3FNM - chains A and B; structure by X-ray diffraction, 1.70 A resolution.

Chain A:
Protein: Gamma-glutamyltranspeptidase (Ggt) Large subunit
Organism: Helicobacter pylori
Notes: EC 2.3.2.2
Reference sequence: O25743 (O25743_HELPY); numbering as in UniProt (aligned over 25-379)
Chain sequence (377 residues; row label = number of the first residue in the row):
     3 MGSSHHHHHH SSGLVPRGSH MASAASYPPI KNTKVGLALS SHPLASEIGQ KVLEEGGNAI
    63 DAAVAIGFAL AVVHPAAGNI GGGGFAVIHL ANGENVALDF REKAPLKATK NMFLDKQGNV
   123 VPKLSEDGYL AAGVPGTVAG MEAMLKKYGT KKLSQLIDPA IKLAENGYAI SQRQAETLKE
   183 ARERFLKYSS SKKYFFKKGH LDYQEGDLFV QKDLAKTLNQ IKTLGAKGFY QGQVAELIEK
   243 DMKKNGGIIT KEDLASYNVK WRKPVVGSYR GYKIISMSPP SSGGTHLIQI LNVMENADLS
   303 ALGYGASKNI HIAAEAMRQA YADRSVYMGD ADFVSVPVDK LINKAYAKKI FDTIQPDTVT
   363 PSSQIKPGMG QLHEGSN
Not modelled in the structure: 3-30, 373-379
Construct notes: expression tag (3-24)
Reported in the primary citation:
  - mutagenesis - R175L (7-fold): decreased catalytic activity (catalytic activity)
  - mutagenesis - R175L: unchanged catalytic activity (enzyme maturation)

Chain B:
Protein: Gamma-glutamyltranspeptidase (Ggt) Small subunit
Organism: Helicobacter pylori
Notes: EC 2.3.2.2
Reference sequence: O25743 (O25743_HELPY); residue numbers follow UniProt; this construct covers 380-567
Chain sequence (188 residues; row label = number of the first residue in the row):
   380 TTHYSVADRW GNAVSVTYTI NASYGSAASI DGAGFLLNNE MDDFSIKPGN PNLYGLVGGD
   440 ANAIEANKRP LSSMSPTIVL KNNKVFLVVG SPGGSRIITT VLQVISNVID YNMNISEAVS
   500 APRFHMQWLP DELRIEKFGM PADVKDNLTK MGYQIVTKPV MGDVNAIQVL PKTKGSVFYG
   560 STDPRKEF
Small-molecule neighbours: acivicin (AVN; (2S)-amino[(5S)-3-chloro-4,5-dihydroisoxazol-5-yl]acetic acid): Thr380, Thr398, Asn400, Glu419, Asp422, Tyr433, Ser451, Ser452, Met453, Pro471, Gly472, Gly473, Ile476
Reported in the primary citation:
  - binding site for acivicin: Thr380, Gly472, Gly473
  - catalytic residues: Thr380, Gly472, Gly473
  - contacts within the chain: Thr380-Asn400 (backbone contact), Thr380-Thr398 (hydrogen bond), Leu432-Arg475 (water-mediated contact), Tyr433-Arg475 (water-mediated contact), Asp562-Arg564, Arg502-Asp562, Glu515-Arg564 (salt bridge), Arg475-Glu566 (salt bridge), Gly541-Glu566 (backbone contact)
  - conformationally variable residues (order/disorder transition): Lys565, Glu566, Phe567
  - mutagenesis - R475L (>80-fold), F567A (12-fold): decreased catalytic activity (enzymatic activity)
  - mutagenesis - R475L, F567A: unchanged catalytic activity (autoprocessing)
  - mutagenesis - E515Q: abolished catalytic activity (processing)
  - mutagenesis - R502L: abolished catalytic activity (maturation)
  - mutagenesis - R502L: unchanged stability
  - mutagenesis - R502L (>80-fold), R513L (20-fold), E515Q (>200-fold): decreased catalytic activity on Vmax
  - mutagenesis - R513L (5-fold): decreased catalytic activity (processing rate)
  - mutagenesis - F567* (12-fold): decreased catalytic activity

Chain A / chain B interface:
Contacting residue pairs - 333 pairs, chain A then chain B:
  Pro31(A) - Ser495(B)
  Pro31(A) - Gly559(B)
  Ile32(A) - Phe557(B)
  Ile32(A) - Tyr558(B)
  Ile32(A) - Gly559(B)  hydrogen bond (backbone-backbone)
  Lys33(A) - Val556(B)
  Lys33(A) - Phe557(B)
  Asn34(A) - Val556(B)
  Asn34(A) - Phe557(B)  hydrogen bond (backbone-backbone)
  Thr35(A) - Ser555(B)
  Lys36(A) - Arg388(B)
  Val37(A) - Ala386(B)
  Val37(A) - Asp387(B)
  Val37(A) - Arg388(B)
  Gly38(A) - Ala386(B)
  Gly38(A) - Phe557(B)
  Leu39(A) - Ser384(B)
  Leu39(A) - Val385(B)
  Leu39(A) - Ala386(B)  hydrogen bond (backbone-backbone)
  Leu39(A) - Ile546(B)
  Leu39(A) - Phe557(B)
  Leu39(A) - Tyr558(B)
  Leu39(A) - Gly559(B)
  Ala40(A) - Ser384(B)
  Leu41(A) - Tyr383(B)
  Leu41(A) - Ser384(B)  hydrogen bond (backbone-backbone)
  Leu41(A) - Asn544(B)
  Leu41(A) - Ala545(B)
  Leu41(A) - Gly559(B)
  Leu41(A) - Ser560(B)
  Ser42(A) - Tyr383(B)
  Ser42(A) - Asn544(B)
  Ser42(A) - Thr561(B)
  Ser43(A) - Thr381(B)
  Ser43(A) - Asp542(B)  hydrogen bond
  Ser43(A) - Asn544(B)  hydrogen bond
  Leu55(A) - Asp387(B)
  Gly58(A) - Trp389(B)
  Gly59(A) - Trp389(B)
  Asn60(A) - Asp387(B)
  Asn60(A) - Trp389(B)
  Ala61(A) - Val385(B)
  Ala61(A) - Asp387(B)  hydrogen bond (backbone-side chain)
  Ala61(A) - Asn391(B)
  Ala61(A) - Val393(B)  hydrophobic
  Ile62(A) - Val393(B)  hydrophobic
  Ala64(A) - Val385(B)  hydrophobic
  Ala65(A) - Tyr383(B)  hydrogen bond (backbone-side chain)
  Ala65(A) - Val393(B)  hydrophobic
  Ile68(A) - Tyr383(B)  hydrophobic
  Gly69(A) - Tyr383(B)  hydrogen bond (backbone-side chain)
  Gly69(A) - Tyr397(B)  hydrogen bond (backbone-side chain)
  Leu72(A) - Tyr383(B)  hydrophobic
  Leu72(A) - Tyr397(B)
  Ala73(A) - Tyr397(B)
  His76(A) - Thr381(B)
  His76(A) - Phe567(B)
  Pro77(A) - Ile399(B)
  Pro77(A) - Tyr403(B)
  Pro77(A) - Leu415(B)
  Ala78(A) - Ile399(B)
  Ala78(A) - Ala401(B)
  Ala78(A) - Ser402(B)
  Ala78(A) - Tyr403(B)  hydrogen bond (backbone-backbone)
  Ala79(A) - Thr380(B)
  Ala79(A) - Thr381(B)
  Ala79(A) - Thr398(B)
  Ala79(A) - Ile399(B)
  Gly80(A) - Tyr397(B)
  Asn81(A) - Tyr397(B)  hydrogen bond (backbone-side chain)
  Asn81(A) - Thr398(B)  hydrogen bond (side chain-backbone)
  Asn81(A) - Ile399(B)
  Ile82(A) - Phe414(B)  hydrophobic
  Gly83(A) - Ile399(B)
  Gly83(A) - Phe414(B)
  Gly83(A) - Leu415(B)
  Gly83(A) - Asn417(B)  hydrogen bond (backbone-side chain)
  Gly84(A) - Thr398(B)
  Gly84(A) - Ile399(B)
  Gly84(A) - Asn417(B)
  Gly85(A) - Tyr397(B)
  Gly85(A) - Thr398(B)  hydrogen bond (backbone-backbone)
  Gly86(A) - Thr396(B)
  Gly86(A) - Tyr397(B)
  Gly86(A) - Met453(B)
  Phe87(A) - Ser394(B)
  Phe87(A) - Val395(B)
  Phe87(A) - Thr396(B)  hydrogen bond (backbone-backbone)
  Phe87(A) - Ser451(B)
  Phe87(A) - Met453(B)  hydrophobic
  Phe87(A) - Pro455(B)  hydrophobic
  Ala88(A) - Ser394(B)
  Val89(A) - Val393(B)
  Val89(A) - Ser394(B)  hydrogen bond (backbone-backbone)
  Val89(A) - Pro455(B)
  Val89(A) - Ile457(B)
  Ile90(A) - Ala392(B)
  Ile90(A) - Val393(B)  hydrophobic
  Ile90(A) - Ile457(B)
  His91(A) - Gly390(B)
  His91(A) - Asn391(B)
  His91(A) - Ala392(B)  hydrogen bond (backbone-backbone)
  His91(A) - Ile457(B)
  His91(A) - Leu459(B)
  His91(A) - Asn462(B)
  His91(A) - Val464(B)
  Leu92(A) - Asn391(B)
  Ala93(A) - Trp389(B)
  Ala93(A) - Gly390(B)
  Ala93(A) - Asn391(B)  hydrogen bond (backbone-side chain)
  Asn97(A) - Leu459(B)
  Asp101(A) - Arg448(B)  salt bridge
  Phe102(A) - Tyr397(B)  hydrophobic
  Arg103(A) - Glu419(B)  salt bridge
  Arg103(A) - Asp422(B)  salt bridge
  Arg103(A) - Arg448(B)  hydrogen bond (backbone-side chain)
  Arg103(A) - Pro449(B)  hydrogen bond (side chain-backbone)
  Arg103(A) - Leu450(B)  hydrogen bond (side chain-backbone)
  Arg103(A) - Ser451(B)
  Arg103(A) - Met453(B)
  Glu104(A) - Asn417(B)  hydrogen bond
  Glu104(A) - Glu419(B)
  Glu104(A) - Arg448(B)
  Glu104(A) - Pro449(B)
  Lys105(A) - Asn446(B)
  Lys105(A) - Lys447(B)
  Lys105(A) - Arg448(B)
  Ala106(A) - Glu444(B)
  Ala106(A) - Asn446(B)  hydrogen bond (backbone-backbone)
  Ala106(A) - Lys447(B)  hydrogen bond (backbone-backbone)
  Pro107(A) - Ala445(B)
  Pro107(A) - Asn446(B)
  Leu108(A) - Ala445(B)
  Leu108(A) - Asn446(B)
  Ala110(A) - Ala445(B)
  Thr111(A) - Ile443(B)
  Lys112(A) - Ile443(B)
  Met114(A) - Met420(B)  hydrophobic
  Phe115(A) - Met420(B)  hydrophobic
  Phe115(A) - Ile425(B)  hydrophobic
  Phe115(A) - Ile443(B)  hydrophobic
  Leu116(A) - Ile425(B)
  Leu116(A) - Lys426(B)
  Gly120(A) - Lys426(B)  hydrogen bond (backbone-side chain)
  Asn121(A) - Lys426(B)  hydrogen bond
  Val122(A) - Ile425(B)  hydrophobic
  Val122(A) - Asn429(B)
  Ser127(A) - Asn418(B)
  Ser127(A) - Asp421(B)  hydrogen bond
  Ser127(A) - Ile425(B)
  Glu128(A) - Ser405(B)
  Glu128(A) - Asn418(B)  hydrogen bond (backbone-side chain)
  Glu128(A) - Leu432(B)
  Asp129(A) - Ser405(B)
  Gly130(A) - Ser405(B)  hydrogen bond (backbone-backbone)
  Gly130(A) - Ala407(B)
  Tyr131(A) - Ala407(B)  hydrophobic
  Tyr131(A) - Ser408(B)  hydrogen bond (side chain-backbone)
  Tyr131(A) - Leu416(B)  hydrophobic
  Leu132(A) - Met420(B)
  Ala133(A) - Asn417(B)
  Ala133(A) - Asn418(B)
  Ala133(A) - Glu419(B)  hydrogen bond (backbone-backbone)
  Ala133(A) - Met420(B)  hydrogen bond (backbone-backbone)
  Ala134(A) - Asn417(B)
  Ala134(A) - Met420(B)
  Gly135(A) - Asn417(B)  hydrogen bond (backbone-side chain)
  Gly135(A) - Met420(B)
  Thr139(A) - Tyr397(B)
  Met143(A) - Tyr383(B)
  Arg175(A) - Lys565(B)  hydrogen bond (side chain-backbone)
  Arg175(A) - Glu566(B)  hydrogen bond (side chain-backbone)
  Gln176(A) - Tyr403(B)
  Thr179(A) - Tyr403(B)  hydrogen bond
  Thr179(A) - Phe567(B)
  Leu180(A) - Tyr403(B)
  Ala183(A) - Tyr403(B)  hydrophobic
  Arg186(A) - Ser402(B)  hydrogen bond (side chain-backbone)
  Arg186(A) - Gly404(B)  hydrogen bond (side chain-backbone)
  Arg186(A) - Ser405(B)
  Arg186(A) - Ala406(B)
  Arg186(A) - Asn418(B)
  Phe187(A) - Tyr403(B)  hydrophobic
  Phe187(A) - Ala406(B)
  Tyr190(A) - Ser405(B)
  Tyr190(A) - Ala406(B)
  Tyr190(A) - Ala407(B)  hydrophobic
  Ser192(A) - Ser408(B)  hydrogen bond (side chain-backbone)
  Ser192(A) - Asp410(B)
  Ser193(A) - Ala406(B)  hydrogen bond (side chain-backbone)
  Ser193(A) - Ala407(B)
  Ser193(A) - Ser408(B)  hydrogen bond
  Ser193(A) - Leu415(B)
  Lys195(A) - Asp410(B)  salt bridge
  Tyr196(A) - Ser408(B)
  Tyr196(A) - Ile409(B)
  Tyr196(A) - Asp410(B)
  Tyr196(A) - Gly411(B)  hydrogen bond (side chain-backbone)
  Tyr196(A) - Ala412(B)  hydrogen bond (side chain-backbone)
  Tyr196(A) - Gly413(B)  hydrogen bond (side chain-backbone)
  Phe197(A) - Ser408(B)
  Phe197(A) - Leu415(B)  hydrophobic
  Asp215(A) - Gly411(B)
  Asp215(A) - Ala412(B)
  Asp215(A) - Gly413(B)
  Leu216(A) - Ala412(B)
  Leu216(A) - Gly413(B)
  Thr219(A) - Ala412(B)  hydrogen bond (side chain-backbone)
  Phe231(A) - Phe414(B)  hydrophobic
  Leu239(A) - Ile409(B)
  Leu239(A) - Asp410(B)
  Leu239(A) - Gly411(B)
  Ile240(A) - Ile409(B)  hydrophobic
  Ile240(A) - Phe414(B)  hydrophobic
  Asp243(A) - Ser408(B)
  Asp243(A) - Ile409(B)
  Asp243(A) - Asp410(B)  hydrogen bond (side chain-backbone)
  Met244(A) - Leu416(B)  hydrophobic
  Tyr259(A) - Arg448(B)  hydrogen bond
  Asn260(A) - Arg448(B)  hydrogen bond (backbone-side chain)
  Lys262(A) - Arg448(B)
  Arg264(A) - Arg448(B)
  Tyr271(A) - Ile488(B)  hydrophobic
  Tyr271(A) - Asp489(B)  hydrogen bond
  Arg272(A) - Asp489(B)  salt bridge
  Tyr274(A) - Val458(B)  hydrophobic
  Tyr274(A) - Leu459(B)
  Tyr274(A) - Lys460(B)
  Tyr274(A) - Phe465(B)  hydrophobic
  Tyr274(A) - Ile488(B)  hydrophobic
  Lys275(A) - Ile457(B)
  Lys275(A) - Val458(B)
  Lys275(A) - Leu459(B)  hydrogen bond (backbone-backbone)
  Lys275(A) - Asn462(B)
  Ile276(A) - Ile457(B)
  Ile276(A) - Val458(B)  hydrophobic
  Ile277(A) - Thr456(B)
  Ile277(A) - Ile457(B)  hydrogen bond (backbone-backbone)
  Ser278(A) - Pro455(B)  hydrogen bond (side chain-backbone)
  Ser278(A) - Thr456(B)  hydrogen bond
  Met279(A) - Pro455(B)
  Pro282(A) - Arg448(B)
  Pro282(A) - Pro449(B)
  Pro282(A) - Leu450(B)
  Pro282(A) - Ser451(B)  hydrogen bond (backbone-backbone)
  Ser283(A) - Ser451(B)  hydrogen bond (side chain-backbone)
  Ser283(A) - Ser452(B)
  Ser283(A) - Met453(B)  hydrogen bond (side chain-backbone)
  Ser284(A) - Leu450(B)
  Ser284(A) - Ser451(B)  hydrogen bond (backbone-backbone)
  Ser284(A) - Ser452(B)
  Gly285(A) - Ser451(B)
  Gly285(A) - Ser452(B)
  Gly285(A) - Met453(B)
  Gly285(A) - Ser454(B)
  Gly285(A) - Ile477(B)
  Leu289(A) - Thr456(B)
  Leu289(A) - Ile477(B)
  Leu289(A) - Leu481(B)  hydrophobic
  Ile292(A) - Ile477(B)  hydrophobic
  Ile292(A) - Leu481(B)  hydrophobic
  Met296(A) - Leu481(B)  hydrophobic
  Met296(A) - Ser485(B)
  Leu301(A) - Asp489(B)
  Leu301(A) - Tyr490(B)
  Ser302(A) - Asp489(B)
  Gly305(A) - Tyr490(B)
  Tyr306(A) - Asn486(B)
  Tyr306(A) - Tyr490(B)
  Tyr306(A) - Met492(B)  hydrophobic
  Tyr306(A) - Ala500(B)
  Tyr306(A) - Pro501(B)  hydrogen bond (side chain-backbone)
  Gly307(A) - Val523(B)
  Ser309(A) - Asn526(B)
  Ser309(A) - Leu527(B)
  Ser309(A) - Met530(B)
  Asn311(A) - Tyr490(B)  hydrogen bond
  Ile312(A) - Phe503(B)  hydrophobic
  Ile312(A) - Met519(B)  hydrophobic
  Ile312(A) - Val523(B)  hydrophobic
  Ile312(A) - Leu527(B)  hydrophobic
  His313(A) - Met530(B)
  His313(A) - Tyr532(B)  hydrogen bond
  Ala315(A) - Phe503(B)  hydrophobic
  Ala316(A) - Met505(B)
  Ala316(A) - Tyr532(B)
  Glu317(A) - Tyr532(B)  hydrogen bond
  Met319(A) - Thr478(B)
  Met319(A) - Phe503(B)  hydrophobic
  Met319(A) - Met505(B)
  Arg320(A) - Met505(B)
  Arg320(A) - Trp507(B)
  Arg320(A) - Asp510(B)  salt bridge
  Arg320(A) - Tyr532(B)
  Tyr323(A) - Ser474(B)  hydrogen bond (side chain-backbone)
  Tyr323(A) - Ile477(B)
  Tyr323(A) - Thr478(B)
  Tyr323(A) - His504(B)
  Tyr323(A) - Met505(B)
  Tyr323(A) - Gln506(B)
  Tyr323(A) - Trp507(B)
  Ala324(A) - Trp507(B)  hydrophobic
  Arg326(A) - Leu435(B)
  Arg326(A) - Leu450(B)
  Arg326(A) - Ser451(B)
  Arg326(A) - Ser452(B)  hydrogen bond
  Ser327(A) - Val436(B)
  Ser327(A) - Gly437(B)
  Ser327(A) - Gly438(B)
  Ser327(A) - Trp507(B)
  Val328(A) - Ala440(B)
  Met330(A) - Ala440(B)
  Met330(A) - Asn441(B)
  Met330(A) - Leu450(B)  hydrophobic
  Gly331(A) - Ala440(B)
  Gly331(A) - Leu450(B)
  Asp332(A) - Lys447(B)
  Asp332(A) - Arg448(B)  hydrogen bond (side chain-backbone)
  Phe335(A) - Glu444(B)
  Phe335(A) - Ala445(B)
  Phe335(A) - Asn446(B)
  Phe335(A) - Lys447(B)
  Val336(A) - Ala440(B)
  Val336(A) - Lys447(B)
  Asp359(A) - Met530(B)
  Thr360(A) - Met530(B)  hydrogen bond (side chain-backbone)
  Val361(A) - Met530(B)  hydrogen bond (backbone-backbone)
  Val361(A) - Gly531(B)
  Val361(A) - Tyr532(B)
  Pro363(A) - Asp510(B)
  Ser364(A) - Trp507(B)  hydrogen bond (side chain-backbone)
  Ser364(A) - Asp510(B)  hydrogen bond (backbone-side chain)
  Ile367(A) - Trp507(B)
Other interface residues (no listed pair), chain A (151 interface residues in all): Pro137, Met146, Gln213, Val236, Gly286, His288, Leu293, Tyr329, Pro358
Other interface residues (no listed pair), chain B (124 interface residues in all): His382, Phe423, Asp439, Ala442, Val480, Gln482, Ile484, Asn493, Ile494, Leu508, Leu512, Lys529
Interface features reported in the paper:
  - pairs named by the authors: Arg175(A)-Lys565(B) (hydrogen bond), Arg175(A)-Glu566(B) (hydrogen bond)

Summary:
151 residues of chain A face 124 of chain B across their interface; the contacts include 69 hydrogen bonds and
6 salt bridges. Polar pairs include Asp101(A)-Arg448(B), Arg103(A)-Glu419(B) and Arg103(A)-Asp422(B). The
authors report hydrogen bonds between Arg175(A) and Lys565(B) and Arg175(A) and Glu566(B). From the paper:
catalytic residues Thr380(B), Gly472(B) and Gly473(B); R502L, R513L and E515Q of chain B reduce catalytic
activity on Vmax; 7 substitutions were tested in all.
Here chain A is Gamma-glutamyltranspeptidase (Ggt) Large subunit and chain B is Gamma-glutamyltranspeptidase
(Ggt) Small subunit, both from Helicobacter pylori. Entry 3FNM (Crystal structure of acivicin-inhibited
gamma-glutamyltranspeptidase reveals critical roles for its C-terminus in autoprocessing and catalysis) was
determined by X-ray diffraction.
